7PUB - chains CA and CS of the 76 polymer chains in the assembly; structure by electron microscopy, 3.70 A resolution.

Chain CA:
Molecule: 9S rRNA
Organism: Trypanosoma brucei brucei
Sequence (621 nucleotides; row label = number of the first residue in the row):
     1 UAAAUUAUGGUCAAUUGUUAGUAUUCAUAUUAAUUUUUUUAAAUGUUUUA
    51 UCAUUUUAUAAAGGUUUAUUUUUGAAAGAUUUUUUGUAUAAAAUUUUAGG
   101 AAUAGUUAAUAAUAAUUUAUAAUUUUGAUUAGAUUGUUUUGUUAAUGCUA
   151 UUAGAUGGGUGUGGAAAAAUAAAAAAAAUAAUUAAUAUAUAUCAAUAAUA
   201 AAUUAAAUUAAUCUAUUAGUCAGAAAUGGAUGCCAGCCGUUGCGGUAAUU
   251 UCUAUGCUUUUAAAUAUUAUACAAUUAUCAUAUUAAAUUGUUAAGUGCUG
   301 AUUUAACCAAUAAAAAUAUAAAUAAUUUUUAUUUGUUUUUAAACACCAUU
   351 AGGUAUAUGCAAAUAUAAAAUUAUAGUAAUUAUAAAUUAUAUUAUAUUAU
   401 AUUUAUUCAUAUAAUUAAUAGGAUAAUAUUUGUAGUUUUUGAUACCAUGA
   451 UAAGGAUUAUAAAUUGAAAGUGUUAAUAUCAUAAUCAAAAUUUAUUAUUU
   501 AUAUUAAAUAUGUAUGUGUAGAUAAAAUAAGAAAUUAAAAAGGUAUUGUU
   551 GCCCACCAAUUUUUAUAAUAAAAAUAACGUGCAGUAAUUAAUAUAUUUAU
   601 AAAAAUAUAUUUUUUUUUUUU
Metal / ion sites: Mg2+ site 1 near U65 (its only coordinating residue here); Mg2+ site 2: G244, G245; Mg2+ site 3: A583, G584, U588
What the authors report for this chain:
  - conformationally variable residues (side-chain flip): A576, A577

Chain CS:
Protein: uS19m
Organism: Trypanosoma brucei brucei
Chain sequence (244 residues; numbered 1 to 244; the number before each row is that of its first residue):
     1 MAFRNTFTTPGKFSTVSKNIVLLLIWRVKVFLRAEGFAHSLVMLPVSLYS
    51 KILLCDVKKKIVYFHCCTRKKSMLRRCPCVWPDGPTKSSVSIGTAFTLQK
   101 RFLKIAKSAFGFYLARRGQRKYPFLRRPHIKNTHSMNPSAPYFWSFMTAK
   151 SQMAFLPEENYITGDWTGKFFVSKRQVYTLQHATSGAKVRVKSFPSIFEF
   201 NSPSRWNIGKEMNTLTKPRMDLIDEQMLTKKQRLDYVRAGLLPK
Disordered / not traced: 1-104, 244

Interface between chain CA and chain CS:
Residue-residue contacts (76; chain CA residue first):
  C408(CA) - Gln119(CS)  hydrogen bond to the sugar
  A409(CA) - Gln119(CS)  phosphate contact
  U410(CA) - Arg116(CS)  salt bridge to the phosphate
  U410(CA) - Arg127(CS)  hydrogen bond to the sugar
  U410(CA) - Lys131(CS)  hydrogen bond to the base
  A411(CA) - Ala106(CS)  phosphate contact
  A411(CA) - Phe110(CS)  sugar contact
  A411(CA) - Gly111(CS)  sugar contact
  A411(CA) - Leu114(CS)  base contact
  A411(CA) - Tyr122(CS)  base contact
  A411(CA) - Pro128(CS)  base contact
  A411(CA) - His129(CS)  sugar contact
  U412(CA) - Ala106(CS)  phosphate contact
  U412(CA) - Ser108(CS)  phosphate contact
  U412(CA) - Phe110(CS)  stacking on the base
  U412(CA) - His129(CS)  salt bridge to the phosphate
  A413(CA) - Lys192(CS)  salt bridge to the phosphate
  A444(CA) - Tyr113(CS)  hydrogen bond to the phosphate
  G472(CA) - Phe112(CS)  base contact
  G472(CA) - Tyr113(CS)  hydrogen bond to the base
  G472(CA) - Ala115(CS)  base contact
  G472(CA) - Arg117(CS)  hydrogen bond to the base
  U473(CA) - Arg117(CS)  hydrogen bond to the base
  A483(CA) - Ala109(CS)  sugar contact
  A483(CA) - Tyr113(CS)  hydrogen bond to the sugar
  A484(CA) - Phe110(CS)  phosphate contact
  A484(CA) - Tyr113(CS)  stacking on the base
  U485(CA) - Phe110(CS)  sugar contact
  A488(CA) - Ile130(CS)  sugar contact
  A488(CA) - Asn132(CS)  hydrogen bond to the phosphate
  A488(CA) - Glu159(CS)  base contact
  A488(CA) - Arg175(CS)  hydrogen bond to the base
  A489(CA) - His129(CS)  hydrogen bond to the sugar
  A489(CA) - Ile130(CS)  base contact
  A489(CA) - Asn132(CS)  hydrogen bond to the phosphate
  A489(CA) - Lys174(CS)  hydrogen bond to the phosphate
  A489(CA) - Asn213(CS)  hydrogen bond to the phosphate
  A490(CA) - Lys107(CS)  base contact
  A490(CA) - Lys131(CS)  sugar contact
  A490(CA) - Ser193(CS)  phosphate contact
  A490(CA) - Phe194(CS)  hydrogen bond to the phosphate
  A490(CA) - Pro218(CS)  sugar contact
  U491(CA) - Lys131(CS)  phosphate contact
  U491(CA) - Thr133(CS)  phosphate contact
  U491(CA) - Arg219(CS)  salt bridge to the phosphate
  U492(CA) - Ile105(CS)  hydrogen bond to the phosphate
  U492(CA) - Ala106(CS)  phosphate contact
  U492(CA) - Asp235(CS)  hydrogen bond to the sugar
  U492(CA) - Tyr236(CS)  sugar contact
  U492(CA) - Leu241(CS)  base contact
  U493(CA) - Ile105(CS)  phosphate contact
  U493(CA) - Arg116(CS)  sugar contact
  U493(CA) - Gln232(CS)  hydrogen bond to the phosphate
  U495(CA) - Arg116(CS)  salt bridge to the phosphate
  U495(CA) - Gln119(CS)  phosphate contact
  U496(CA) - Gly118(CS)  phosphate contact
  U496(CA) - Gln119(CS)  hydrogen bond to the phosphate
  U496(CA) - Lys121(CS)  hydrogen bond to the sugar
  U505(CA) - Tyr142(CS)  base contact
  A507(CA) - Lys150(CS)  salt bridge to the phosphate
  A507(CA) - Ser151(CS)  base contact
  U509(CA) - Ile130(CS)  base contact
  U509(CA) - Asn132(CS)  base contact
  U509(CA) - Met147(CS)  base contact
  U509(CA) - Thr148(CS)  sugar contact
  U509(CA) - Lys150(CS)  phosphate contact
  A510(CA) - Leu125(CS)  base contact
  A510(CA) - His134(CS)  hydrogen bond to the sugar
  A510(CA) - Ser145(CS)  phosphate contact
  A510(CA) - Met147(CS)  sugar contact
  A510(CA) - Lys150(CS)  salt bridge to the phosphate
  U511(CA) - His134(CS)  stacking on the base
  U511(CA) - Asn137(CS)  sugar contact
  U511(CA) - Phe146(CS)  sugar contact
  G512(CA) - Asn137(CS)  sugar contact
  G512(CA) - Pro138(CS)  sugar contact
Interface residues without a listed pair, chain CA (29 interface residues in all): U443, U498, A506
Interface residues without a listed pair, chain CS (51 interface residues in all): Ser135, Ala149, Phe171

In short:
The interface between chain CA and chain CS involves 29 residues on one side and 51 on the other; the contacts
include 21 hydrogen bonds, 7 salt bridges and 3 aromatic stacking contacts. Among the polar pairs are
U410(CA)-Lys131(CS), G472(CA)-Tyr113(CS) and G472(CA)-Arg117(CS). The paper reports conformational variability
at A576(CA) and A577(CA).
Chain CA is 9S rRNA and chain CS is uS19m, both from Trypanosoma brucei brucei; the structure, Late assembly
intermediate of the Trypanosoma brucei mitoribosomal small subunit, was determined by electron microscopy
(same publication as 7PUA).
